8D0B - chains B and H of the 8 polymer chains in the assembly; structure by electron microscopy, 3.43 A resolution.

Chain B:
Protein: CST complex subunit STN1
Organism: Homo sapiens
UniProtKB: Q9H668 (STN1_HUMAN); residues 7-368 here = UniProt positions 7-368
Chain sequence (362 residues; row label = number of the first residue in the row):
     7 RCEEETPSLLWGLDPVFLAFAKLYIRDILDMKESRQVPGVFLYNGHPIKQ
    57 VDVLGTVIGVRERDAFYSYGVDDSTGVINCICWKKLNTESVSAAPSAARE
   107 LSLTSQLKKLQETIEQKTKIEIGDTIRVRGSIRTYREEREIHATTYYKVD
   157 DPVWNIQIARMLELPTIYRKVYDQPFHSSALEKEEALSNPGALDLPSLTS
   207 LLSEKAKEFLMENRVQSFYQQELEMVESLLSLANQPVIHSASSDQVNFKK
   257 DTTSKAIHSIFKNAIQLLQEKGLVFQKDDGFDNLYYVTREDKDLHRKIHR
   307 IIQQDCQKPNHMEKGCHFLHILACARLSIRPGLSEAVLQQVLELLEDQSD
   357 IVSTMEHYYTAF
Swiss-Prot annotation at these positions:
  - DNA-binding region: Val57 to Val155 (OB)
  - natural variant: Arg135 (R135T: In CRMCC2), Asp157 (D157Y: In CRMCC2)
  - mutagenesis: Asp78 (D78A: Defective of TEN1 binding; when associated with Ala-164 or Ala-167), Ile164 (I164A: Defective of TEN1 binding; when associated with Ala-78), Met167 (M167A: Defective of TEN1 binding; when associated with Ala-78)

Chain H:
Molecule: 15-nt DNA strand
Sequence (15 nucleotides; row label = number of the first residue in the row):
     1 TAGGGTTAGGGTTAG

Interface between chain B and chain H:
Contacting residue pairs (8; chain B residue first):
  Leu24(B) - DG11(H)  base contact
  Arg69(B) - DG15(H)  hydrogen bond to the phosphate
  Phe72(B) - DG15(H)  sugar contact
  Trp89(B) - DA14(H)  stacking on the base
  Arg139(B) - DT13(H)  salt bridge to the phosphate
  Tyr141(B) - DG15(H)  stacking on the base
  Glu146(B) - DG15(H)  hydrogen bond to the base
  His148(B) - DG15(H)  base contact
Other interface residues (no listed pair), chain B (9 interface residues in all): Lys55
Other interface residues (no listed pair), chain H (5 interface residues in all): DT12

Overview:
9 residues of chain B and 5 residues of chain H are in contact; the contacts include 2 hydrogen bonds, 1 salt
bridge and 2 aromatic stacking contacts. Among the polar pairs are Glu146(B)-DG15(H), Arg69(B)-DG15(H) and
Arg139(B)-DT13(H).
Chain B is CST complex subunit STN1 (Homo sapiens) and chain H is a 15-nt DNA strand; the structure, Human
CST-DNA polymerase alpha/primase preinitiation complex bound to 4xTEL-foldback template, was determined by
electron microscopy together with 8D0K from the same study.
